Entry 5ISP (X-ray diffraction, 1.84 A resolution); this record covers chain X.

# Chain X
Name: Dihydrofolate reductase
Organism: Staphylococcus aureus
Notes: EC 1.5.1.3
UniProtKB: P0A017 (DYR_STAAU); residues 1-157 here correspond to UniProt positions 2-158 (UniProt number = residue number + 1)
Amino-acid sequence (160 residues; row label = number of the first residue in the row):
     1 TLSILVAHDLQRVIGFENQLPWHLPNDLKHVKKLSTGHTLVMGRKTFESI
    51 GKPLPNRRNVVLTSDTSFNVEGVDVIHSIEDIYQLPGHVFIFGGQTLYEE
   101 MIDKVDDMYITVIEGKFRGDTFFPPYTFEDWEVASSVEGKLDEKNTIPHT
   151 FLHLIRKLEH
Unresolved in the structure: 158-160
Sequence notes: engineered mutation Tyr-98 (Phe99 in P0A017); expression tag (158-160)
Curated features (UniProtKB/Swiss-Prot):
  - binding site (substrate): Leu-5, Val-6, Asp-27, Ser-49, Arg-57, Phe-92
  - binding site (NADP(+)): Val-6, Ala-7, Ile-14 to Gln-19, Gly-43 to Thr-46, Leu-62 to Asp-65, Phe-92 to Leu-97, Glu-100, Thr-121
Small-molecule neighbours:
  - NADP (NAP; NADP nicotinamide-adenine-dinucleotide phosphate): Val-6, Ala-7, Ile-14, Gly-15, Phe-16, Asn-18, Gln-19, Leu-20, Trp-22, Gly-43, Arg-44, Lys-45, Thr-46, Leu-62, Thr-63, Ser-64, Asp-65, His-77, Ile-79, Phe-92, Gly-93, Gly-94, Gln-95, Thr-96, Leu-97, Tyr-98, Glu-100, Thr-121
  - ucp1106 (U06; 4-[3-[3-[2,4-bis(azanyl)-6-ethyl-pyrimidin-5-yl]prop-2-ynyl]-4-methoxy-phenyl]benzoic acid): Leu-5, Val-6, Ala-7, Asn-18, Gln-19, Leu-20, Asp-27, Leu-28, His-30, Val-31, Thr-46, Ser-49, Ile-50, Leu-54, Phe-92, Tyr-98, Thr-111

# Summary
Chain X binds NADP and ucp1106. Curated annotation (UniProt) lists 6 substrate-binding residues and 24
NADP+-binding residues.
Chain X is Dihydrofolate reductase (Staphylococcus aureus); the structure, Staphylococcus aureus F98Y
Dihydrofolate Reductase mutant complexed with beta-NADPH and
3'-(3-(2,4-diamino-6-ethylpyrimidin-5-yl)prop-2-yn-1-yl)-4'-methoxy-[1,1'-biphenyl]-4-carboxylic acid
(UCP1106), was determined by X-ray diffraction (same publication as 5ISQ and 5IST).
